3J15 - chains A and B; structure by electron microscopy, 6.60 A resolution (low resolution: residue-level contacts below are approximate; hydrogen-bond / salt-bridge calls are withheld).

# Chain A
Protein: Protein pelota
Source organism: Thermococcus kodakarensis
Notes: EC 3.1.-.-
Reference sequence: Q5JIB9 (PELO_THEKO); numbering as in UniProt (aligned over 1-357)
Sequence (357 residues; numbered 1 to 357; the number before each row is that of its first residue):
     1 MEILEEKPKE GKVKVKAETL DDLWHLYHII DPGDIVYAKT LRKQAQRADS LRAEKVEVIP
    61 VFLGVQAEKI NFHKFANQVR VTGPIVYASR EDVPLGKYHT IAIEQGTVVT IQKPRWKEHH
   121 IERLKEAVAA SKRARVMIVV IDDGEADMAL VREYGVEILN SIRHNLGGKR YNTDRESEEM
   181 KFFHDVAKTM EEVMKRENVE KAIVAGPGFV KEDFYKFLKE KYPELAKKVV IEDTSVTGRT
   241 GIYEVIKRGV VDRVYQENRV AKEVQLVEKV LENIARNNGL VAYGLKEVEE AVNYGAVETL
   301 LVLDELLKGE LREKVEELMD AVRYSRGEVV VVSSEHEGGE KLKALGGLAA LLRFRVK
Construct notes: conflict Glu2 (Gln in Q5JIB9)

# Chain B
Protein: ABC transporter ATP-binding protein
Source organism: Pyrococcus furiosus
Sequence (593 residues; numbered 1 to 593; the number before each row is that of its first residue):
     1 MVRKMRIAVI DYDKCNPDKC GHFLCERVCP VNRMGGEAII IDEENYKPII QEASCTGCGI
    61 CVHKCPFNAI SIVNLPEQLD EDCVHRYGVN AFVLYRLPIV KDGMVVGIVG PNGTGKTTAV
   121 KILAGQLIPN LCEDNDSWDN VIRAFRGNEL QNYFERLKNG EIRPVVKPQY VDLLPKAVKG
   181 KVRELLKKVD EVGKFEEVVK ELELENVLDR ELHQLSGGEL QRVAIAAALL RKAHFYFFDE
   241 PSSYLDIRQR LKVARVIRRL ANEGKAVLVV EHDLAVLDYL SDVIHVVYGE PGVYGIFSKP
   301 KGTRNGINEF LQGYLKDENV RFRPYEIRFT KLSERVDVER ETLVEYPRLV KDYGSFKLEV
   361 EPGEIRKGEV IGIVGPNGIG KTTFVKMLAG VEEPTEGKVE WDLTVAYKPQ YIKAEYEGTV
   421 YELLSKIDSS KLNSNFYKTE LLKPLGIIDL YDRNVEDLSG GELQRVAIAA TLLRDADIYL
   481 LDEPSAYLDV EQRLAVSRAI RHLMEKNEKT ALVVEHDVLM IDYVSDRLIV FEGEPGRHGR
   541 ALPPMGMREG MNRFLASVGI TFRRDPDSGR PRANKEGSVK DREQKARGEY YYA
Disulfide bonds: Cys83-Cys132
Metal / ion sites: 4Fe-4S cluster Fe site 1: Cys15, Cys20, Cys25, Cys65; 4Fe-4S cluster Fe site 2: Cys29, Cys55, Cys58, Cys61
Ligand contacts:
  - ADP (adenosine-5'-diphosphate), molecule 1: Tyr87, Phe92, Pro111, Asn112, Gly113, Thr114, Gly115, Lys116, Thr117, Thr118, Gln169, Pro291, Gly292
  - ADP, molecule 2: Tyr353, Ser355, Phe356, Pro376, Asn377, Gly378, Ile379, Gly380, Lys381, Thr382, Thr383
  - 4Fe-4S cluster (SF4), molecule 1: Ile10, Cys15, Asn16, Pro17, Cys20, Phe23, Leu24, Cys25, Pro48, Cys65, Pro66, Phe67, Ala69, Ile70
  - 4Fe-4S cluster (SF4), molecule 2: Cys29, Pro30, Val31, Ala38, Ile39, Ile50, Cys55, Thr56, Gly57, Cys58, Gly59, Ile60, Cys61, Ile72

# Interface between chain A and chain B
Pairs across the interface (7):
  Tyr283(A) - Arg33(B)
  Gly284(A) - Arg33(B)
  Ala344(A) - Thr56(B)
  Leu345(A) - Pro30(B)
  Leu345(A) - Met34(B)
  Gly346(A) - Met34(B)
  Gly347(A) - Met34(B)
Also at the interface, not in a pair above, chain A (10 interface residues in all): Ala275, Leu285, Glu287, Leu348
Also at the interface, not in a pair above, chain B (7 interface residues in all): Cys58, Ile60, Lys64

# In short
The interface between chain A and chain B involves 10 residues on one side and 7 on the other. Chain B binds
ADP and 4Fe-4S cluster. Cys15(B), Cys20(B), Cys25(B) and Cys65(B) coordinate 4Fe-4S cluster Fe site 1.
Chain A is Protein pelota (Thermococcus kodakarensis) and chain B is ABC transporter ATP-binding protein
(Pyrococcus furiosus); the structure, Model of ribosome-bound archaeal Pelota and ABCE1, was determined by
electron microscopy together with 3J16 from the same study.
